PDB entry 8H8Q | X-ray diffraction, 2.50 A resolution | chains L and A of the 3 polymer chains in the assembly

== Chain L ==
Molecule: Fab
Source organism: Mus musculus
Notes: antibody fragment or engineered binder
Amino-acid sequence (218 residues; row label = number of the first residue in the row):
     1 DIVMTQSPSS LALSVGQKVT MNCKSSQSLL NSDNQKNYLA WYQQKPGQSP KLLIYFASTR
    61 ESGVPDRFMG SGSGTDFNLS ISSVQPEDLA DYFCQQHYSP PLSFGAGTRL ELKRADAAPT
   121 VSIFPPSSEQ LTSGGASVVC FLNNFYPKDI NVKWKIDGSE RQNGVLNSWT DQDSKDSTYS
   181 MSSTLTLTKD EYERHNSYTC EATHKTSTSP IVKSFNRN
Cystine bridges: Cys23-Cys94, Cys140-Cys200

== Chain A ==
Molecule: Gln-lys-cys-val-phe-phe-ala-glu-asp-val-gly-ser-asn-cys-gly
Amino-acid sequence (15 residues; each row starts with the number of its first residue):
    15 QKCVFFAEDV GSNCG
Cystine bridges: Cys17-Cys28

== Chain L / chain A interface ==
Pairs across the interface (12):
  Tyr38(L) with Phe19(A); Ala21(A)
  Tyr98(L) with Phe20(A); Ala21(A), hydrogen bond (backbone-backbone); Glu22(A), hydrogen bond
  Ser99(L) with Phe20(A); Glu22(A)
  Pro100(L) with Phe20(A); Glu22(A); Asp23(A); Val24(A)
  Leu102(L) with Phe20(A), hydrophobic
Other interface residues (no listed pair), chain L (7 interface residues in all): Asn31, His97

== Overview ==
7 residues of chain L and 6 residues of chain A are in contact; the contacts include 2 hydrogen bonds. Polar
pairs include Tyr98(L)-Glu22(A) and Tyr98(L)-Ala21(A).
Here chain L is Fab (Mus musculus) and chain A is Gln-lys-cys-val-phe-phe-ala-glu-asp-val-gly-ser-asn-cys-gly.
Entry 8H8Q (Fab-amyloid beta fragment complex at neutral pH) was determined by X-ray diffraction.
